7T0L - chains A and H of the 5 polymer chains in the assembly; structure by X-ray diffraction, 3.00 A resolution.

== Chain A ==
Protein: MHC class I antigen
Organism: Homo sapiens
UniProtKB: A3F718 (A3F718_HUMAN); residues 1-276 here correspond to UniProt positions 11-286 (UniProt number = residue number + 10)
Sequence (276 residues; row label = number of the first residue in the row):
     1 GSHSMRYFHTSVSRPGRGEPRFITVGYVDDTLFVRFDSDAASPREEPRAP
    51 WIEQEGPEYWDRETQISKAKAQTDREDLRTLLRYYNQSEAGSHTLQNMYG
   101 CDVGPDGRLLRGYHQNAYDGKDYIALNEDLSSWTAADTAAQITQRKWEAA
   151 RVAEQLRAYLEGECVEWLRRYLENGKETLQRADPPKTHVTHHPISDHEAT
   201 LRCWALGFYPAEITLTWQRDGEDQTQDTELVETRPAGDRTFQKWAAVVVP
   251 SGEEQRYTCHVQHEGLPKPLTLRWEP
Sequence notes: engineered mutation Ser67 (Cys77 in A3F718); conflict Asn116 (Asp126 in A3F718)
Cystine bridges: Cys101-Cys164, Cys203-Cys259

== Chain H ==
Protein: IgG2a heavy chain
Organism: Mus musculus
Sequence (218 residues; each row starts with the number of its first residue):
     1 VQLKQSGPGLVQPSQSLSLTCTVSGFSLTSYGVHWVRQPPGKGLEWLGVI
    51 WSGGSTDYNAAFISRLSIRKDNSKSQVFFKMNSLQADDTAIYYCARTFTT
   101 STSAWFAYWGQGTLVTVSAAKTTAPSVYPLAPVCGDTTGSSVTLGCLVKG
   151 YFPEPVTLTWNSGSLSSGVHTFPAVLQSDLYTLSSSVTVTSSTWPSQSIT
   201 CNVAHPASSTKVDKKIEP
Not modelled in the structure: 216-218
Cystine bridges: Cys21-Cys94, Cys146-Cys201

== How chain A and chain H interact ==
Residue-residue contacts (18):
  Lys121(A) with Ser103(H)
  Asp122(A) with Thr99(H), hydrogen bond; Ser101(H)
  Asp223(A) with Asp71(H); Lys74(H), salt bridge
  Thr225(A) with Arg69(H); Asp71(H); Phe78(H)
  Gln226(A) with Thr20(H); Arg69(H), hydrogen bond (backbone-side chain); Phe78(H)
  Asp227(A) with Arg69(H); Lys80(H), salt bridge
  Thr228(A) with Arg69(H)
  Glu229(A) with Ser67(H), hydrogen bond; Arg69(H), salt bridge
  Glu232(A) with Gly53(H); Ser55(H), hydrogen bond
Interface residues without a listed pair, chain A (13 interface residues in all): Gly120, Leu230, Thr233, Lys243
Interface residues without a listed pair, chain H (17 interface residues in all): Ser18, Leu19, Gly54, Tyr58, Thr100

== Summary ==
The interface between chain A and chain H involves 13 residues on one side and 17 on the other; the contacts
include 4 hydrogen bonds and 3 salt bridges. Polar contacts include Asp223(A)-Lys74(H), Asp227(A)-Lys80(H) and
Glu229(A)-Arg69(H).
Here chain A is MHC class I antigen (Homo sapiens) and chain H is IgG2a heavy chain (Mus musculus). Entry 7T0L
(HLA-B*27:05 in complex with the pan-HLA-Ia monoclonal antibody W6/32) was determined by X-ray diffraction.
